Entry 4V42 (X-ray diffraction, 5.50 A resolution (low resolution: residue-level contacts below are approximate; hydrogen-bond / salt-bridge calls are withheld)); this record covers chains AA and AF of the 49 polymer chains in the assembly.

== Chain AA ==
Molecule: 30S 16S ribosomal RNA
Organism: Thermus thermophilus
Sequence (1522 nucleotides; row label = number of the first residue in the row; note: 42 numbers in that range are skipped by the numbering (no residue carries them; nothing is unmodelled there); a row labelled like 186A-186F holds insertion residues (186A, then the next letters in order); numbering starts at 0):
     0 UUUGUUGGAG AGUUUGAUCC UGGCUCAGGG UGAACGCUGG CGGCGUGCCU AAGACAUGCA
    60 AGUCGUGCGG
    73 GCCGCGGGGU
    84 UUUACUCCGU
    95 GGU
    99 C
   101 AGCGGCGGAC GGGUGAGUAA CGCGUGGGU
  129A G
   130 ACCUACCCGG AAGAGGGGGA CAACCCGGGG AAACUCGGGC UAAUCCCCCA UGUGGAC
186A-186F CCGCCC
   187 CUUG
191A-191F GGGUGU
   191 GUCCAAAGGG C
   208 UUU
   216 GCCCGCUUCC GGAUGGGCCC GCGUCCCAUC AGCUAGUUGG UGGGGUAAUG GCCCACCAAG
   276 GCGACGACGG GUAGCCGGUC UGAGAGGAUG GCCGGCCACA GGGGCACUGA GACACGGGCC
   336 CCACUCCUAC GGGAGGCAGC AGUUAGGAAU CUUCCGCAAU GGGCGCAAGC CUGACGGAGC
   396 GACGCCGCUU GGAGGAAGAA GCCCUUCGGG GUGUAAACUC CUGAA
   442 CCCGGGACGA AACCCCC
   464 GACGA
   474 GGGGACUGAC GGUACCGGGG UAAUA
   500 GCGCCGGCCA ACUCCGUGCC AGCAGCCGCG GUAAUACGGA GGGCGCGAGC GUUACCCGGA
   560 UUCACUGGGC GUAAAGGGCG UGUAGGCGGC CUGGGGCGUC CCAUGUGAAA GACCACGGCU
   620 CAACCGUGGG GGAGCGUGGG AUACGCUCAG GCUAGACGGU GGGAGAGGGU GGUGGAAUUC
   680 CCGGAGUAGC GGUGAAAUGC GCAGAUACCG GGAGGAACGC CGAUGGCGAA GGCAGCCACC
   740 UGGUCCACCC GUGACGCUGA GGCGCGAAAG CGUGGGGAGC AAACCGGAUU AGAUACCCGG
   800 GUAGUCCACG CCCUAAACGA UGCGCGCUAG GUCUCUGGG
   841 UCU
   848 CCUGGGGGCC GAAGCUAACG CGUUAAGCGC GCCGCCUGGG GAGUACGGCC GCAAGGCUGA
   908 AACUCAAAGG AAUUGACGGG GGCCCGCACA AGCGGUGGAG CAUGUGGUUU AAUUCGAAGC
   968 AACGCGAAGA ACCUUACCAG GCCUUGACAU G
  998A C
   999 UAGGGAACCC GGGUGAAAGC CUGGGGUGCC
1028A-1028B CC
  1029 GCGA
1032A-1032B GG
  1033 GGAGCCCUAG CACAGGUGCU GCAUGGCCGU CGUCAGCUCG UGCCGUGAGG UGUUGGGUUA
  1093 AGUCCCGCAA CGAGCGCAAC CCCCGCCGUU AGUUGCCAGC GGUUCGGCCG GGCACUCUAA
  1153 CGGGACUGCC CGCGA
  1169 AAGCGGGAGG AAGGAGGGGA CGACGUCUGG UCAGCAUGGC CCUUACGGCC UGGGCGACAC
  1229 ACGUGCUACA AUGCCCACUA CAAAGCGAUG CCACCCGGCA ACGGGGAGCU AAUCGCAAAA
  1289 AGGUGGGCCC AGUUCGGAUU GGGGUCUGCA ACCCGACCCC AUGAAGCCGG AAUCGCUAGU
  1349 AAUCGCGGAU CAGC
 1362A C
  1363 AUGCCGCGGU GAAUACGUUC CCGGGCCUUG UACACACCGC CCGUCACGCC AUGGGAGCGG
  1423 GCUCUACCCG AAGUCGCCGG G
  1446 AGCCUACGGG
  1459 CAGGCGCCGA GGGUAGGGCC CGUGACUGGG GCGAAGUCGU AACAAGGUAG CUGUACCGGA
  1519 AGGUGCGGCU GGAUCACCUC CUUUCU
Unresolved in the structure: 0, 1543-1544

== Chain AF ==
Name: 30S ribosomal protein S3
Organism: Thermus thermophilus
Reference sequence: P62663 (RS3_THET2); residue numbers follow UniProt; this construct covers 1-239
Chain sequence (239 residues; each row starts with the number of its first residue):
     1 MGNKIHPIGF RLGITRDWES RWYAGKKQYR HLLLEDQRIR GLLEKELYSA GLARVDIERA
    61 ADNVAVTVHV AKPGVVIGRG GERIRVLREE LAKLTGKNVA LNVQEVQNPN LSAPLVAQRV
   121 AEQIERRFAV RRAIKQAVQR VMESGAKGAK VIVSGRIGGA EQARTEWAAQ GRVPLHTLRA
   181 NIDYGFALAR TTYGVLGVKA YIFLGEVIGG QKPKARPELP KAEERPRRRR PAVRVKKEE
Unresolved in the structure: 1, 208-239

== Chain AA / chain AF interface ==
Residue-residue contacts - 5 pairs, chain AA then chain AF:
  U1056(AA) with Ala-163(AF)
  G1057(AA) with Ser-154(AF)
  G1108(AA) with Pro-174(AF); Leu-175(AF)
  G1206(AA) with Gly-194(AF)
Other interface residues (no listed pair), chain AA (5 interface residues in all): C1107
Other interface residues (no listed pair), chain AF (6 interface residues in all): Arg-172

== Summary ==
5 residues of chain AA face 6 of chain AF across their interface.
Here chain AA is 30S 16S ribosomal RNA and chain AF is 30S ribosomal protein S3, both from Thermus
thermophilus. Entry 4V42 (Crystal structure of the ribosome at 5.5 A resolution) was determined by X-ray
diffraction.
